5W4U - chains A and B of the 13 polymer chains in the assembly; structure by X-ray diffraction, 3.60 A resolution.

# Chain A
Protein: DNA-directed RNA polymerase II subunit RPB1
Source organism: Saccharomyces cerevisiae (strain ATCC 204508 / S288c)
Notes: EC 2.7.7.6
UniProt: P04050 (RPB1_YEAST); residues 1-1733 here = UniProt positions 1-1733
Sequence (1733 residues; each row starts with the number of its first residue):
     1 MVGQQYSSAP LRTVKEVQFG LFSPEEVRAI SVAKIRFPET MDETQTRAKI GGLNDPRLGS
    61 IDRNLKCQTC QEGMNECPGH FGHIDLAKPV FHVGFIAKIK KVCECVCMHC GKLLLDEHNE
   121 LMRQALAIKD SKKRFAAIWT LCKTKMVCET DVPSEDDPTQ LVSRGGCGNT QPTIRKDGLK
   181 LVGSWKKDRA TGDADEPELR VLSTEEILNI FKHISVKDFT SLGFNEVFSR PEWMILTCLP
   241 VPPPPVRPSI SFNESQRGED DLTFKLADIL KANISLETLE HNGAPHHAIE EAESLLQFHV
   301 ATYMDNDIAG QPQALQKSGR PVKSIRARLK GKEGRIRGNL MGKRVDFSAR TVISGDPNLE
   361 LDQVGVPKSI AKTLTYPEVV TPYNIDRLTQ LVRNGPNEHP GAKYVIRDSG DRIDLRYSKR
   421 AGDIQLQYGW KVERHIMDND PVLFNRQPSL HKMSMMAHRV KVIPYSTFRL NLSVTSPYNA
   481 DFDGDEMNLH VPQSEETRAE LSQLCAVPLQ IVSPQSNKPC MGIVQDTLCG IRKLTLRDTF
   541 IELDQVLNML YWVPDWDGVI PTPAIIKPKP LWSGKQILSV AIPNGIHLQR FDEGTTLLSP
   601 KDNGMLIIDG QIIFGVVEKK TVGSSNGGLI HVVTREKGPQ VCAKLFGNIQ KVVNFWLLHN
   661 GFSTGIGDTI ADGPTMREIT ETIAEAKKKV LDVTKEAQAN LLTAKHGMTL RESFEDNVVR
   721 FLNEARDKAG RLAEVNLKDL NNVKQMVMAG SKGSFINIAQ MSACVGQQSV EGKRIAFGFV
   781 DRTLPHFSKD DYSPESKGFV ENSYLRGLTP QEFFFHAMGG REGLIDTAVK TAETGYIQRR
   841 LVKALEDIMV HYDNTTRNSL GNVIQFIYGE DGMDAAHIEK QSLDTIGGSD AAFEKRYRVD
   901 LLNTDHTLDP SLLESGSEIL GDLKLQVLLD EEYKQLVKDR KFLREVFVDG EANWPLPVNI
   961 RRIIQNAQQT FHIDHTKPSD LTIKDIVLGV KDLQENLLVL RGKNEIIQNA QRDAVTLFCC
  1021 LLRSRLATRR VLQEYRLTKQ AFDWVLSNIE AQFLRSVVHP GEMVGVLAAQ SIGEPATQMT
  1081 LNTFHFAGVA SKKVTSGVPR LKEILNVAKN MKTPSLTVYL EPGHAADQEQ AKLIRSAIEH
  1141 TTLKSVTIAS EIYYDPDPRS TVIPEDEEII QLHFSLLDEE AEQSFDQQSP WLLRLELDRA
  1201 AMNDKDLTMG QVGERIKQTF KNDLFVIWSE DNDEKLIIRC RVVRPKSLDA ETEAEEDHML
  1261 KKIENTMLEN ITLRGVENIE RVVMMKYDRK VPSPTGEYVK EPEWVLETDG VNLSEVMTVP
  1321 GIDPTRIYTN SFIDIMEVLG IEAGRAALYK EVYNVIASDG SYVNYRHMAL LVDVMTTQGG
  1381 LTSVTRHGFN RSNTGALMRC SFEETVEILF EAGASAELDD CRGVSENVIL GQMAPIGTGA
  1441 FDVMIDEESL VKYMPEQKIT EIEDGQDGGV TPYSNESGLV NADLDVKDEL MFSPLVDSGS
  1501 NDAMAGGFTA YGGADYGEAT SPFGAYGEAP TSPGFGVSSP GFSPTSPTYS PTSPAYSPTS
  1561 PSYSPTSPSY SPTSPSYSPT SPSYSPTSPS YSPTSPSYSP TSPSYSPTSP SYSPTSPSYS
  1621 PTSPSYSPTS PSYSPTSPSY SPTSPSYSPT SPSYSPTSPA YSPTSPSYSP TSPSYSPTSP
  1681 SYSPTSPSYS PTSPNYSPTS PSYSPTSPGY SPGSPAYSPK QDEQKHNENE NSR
Disordered / not traced: 1-2, 149-166, 186-200, 253-258, 1080-1092, 1176-1186, 1244-1256, 1450-1733
Bound ions: Zn2+ site 1: Cys77, His80; Zn2+ site 2: Cys110, Cys148; Mg2+: Asp481, Asp483, Asp485 (shared with 1 residue of chain R)
UniProt features mapped onto this chain:
  - region: Pro248 to Asp260 (Lid loop), Asn306 to Lys323 (Rudder loop), Pro810 to Glu822 (Bridging helix)
  - binding site (Zn(2+)): Cys67, Cys70, Cys77, His80, Cys107, Cys110, Cys148, Cys167
  - binding site (Mg(2+)): Asp481, Asp483, Asp485
  - modified residue: Thr1471 (Phosphothreonine)
  - cross-link (Glycyl lysine isopeptide (Lys-Gly)): Lys695 (interchain with G-Cter in ubiquitin), Lys1246 (interchain with G-Cter in ubiquitin), Lys1350 (interchain with G-Cter in ubiquitin)

# Chain B
Protein: DNA-directed RNA polymerase II subunit RPB2
Source organism: Saccharomyces cerevisiae (strain ATCC 204508 / S288c)
Notes: EC 2.7.7.6
UniProt: P08518 (RPB2_YEAST); residue numbers follow UniProt; this construct covers 1-1224
Sequence (1224 residues; row label = number of the first residue in the row):
     1 MSDLANSEKY YDEDPYGFED ESAPITAEDS WAVISAFFRE KGLVSQQLDS FNQFVDYTLQ
    61 DIICEDSTLI LEQLAQHTTE SDNISRKYEI SFGKIYVTKP MVNESDGVTH ALYPQEARLR
   121 NLTYSSGLFV DVKKRTYEAI DVPGRELKYE LIAEESEDDS ESGKVFIGRL PIMLRSKNCY
   181 LSEATESDLY KLKECPFDMG GYFIINGSEK VLIAQERSAG NIVQVFKKAA PSPISHVAEI
   241 RSALEKGSRF ISTLQVKLYG REGSSARTIK ATLPYIKQDI PIVIIFRALG IIPDGEILEH
   301 ICYDVNDWQM LEMLKPCVED GFVIQDRETA LDFIGRRGTA LGIKKEKRIQ YAKDILQKEF
   361 LPHITQLEGF ESRKAFFLGY MINRLLLCAL DRKDQDDRDH FGKKRLDLAG PLLAQLFKTL
   421 FKKLTKDIFR YMQRTVEEAH DFNMKLAINA KTITSGLKYA LATGNWGEQK KAMSSRAGVS
   481 QVLNRYTYSS TLSHLRRTNT PIGRDGKLAK PRQLHNTHWG LVCPAETPEG QACGLVKNLS
   541 LMSCISVGTD PMPIITFLSE WGMEPLEDYV PHQSPDATRV FVNGVWHGVH RNPARLMETL
   601 RTLRRKGDIN PEVSMIRDIR EKELKIFTDA GRVYRPLFIV EDDESLGHKE LKVRKGHIAK
   661 LMATEYQDIE GGFEDVEEYT WSSLLNEGLV EYIDAEEEES ILIAMQPEDL EPAEANEEND
   721 LDVDPAKRIR VSHHATTFTH CEIHPSMILG VAASIIPFPD HNQSPRNTYQ SAMGKQAMGV
   781 FLTNYNVRMD TMANILYYPQ KPLGTTRAME YLKFRELPAG QNAIVAIACY SGYNQEDSMI
   841 MNQSSIDRGL FRSLFFRSYM DQEKKYGMSI TETFEKPQRT NTLRMKHGTY DKLDDDGLIA
   901 PGVRVSGEDV IIGKTTPISP DEEELGQRTA YHSKRDASTP LRSTENGIVD QVLVTTNQDG
   961 LKFVKVRVRT TKIPQIGDKF ASRHGQKGTI GITYRREDMP FTAEGIVPDL IINPHAIPSR
  1021 MTVAHLIECL LSKVAALSGN EGDASPFTDI TVEGISKLLR EHGYQSRGFE VMYNGHTGKK
  1081 LMAQIFFGPT YYQRLRHMVD DKIHARARGP MQVLTRQPVE GRSRDGGLRF GEMERDCMIA
  1141 HGAASFLKER LMEASDAFRV HICGICGLMT VIAKLNHNQF ECKGCDNKID IYQIHIPYAA
  1201 KLLFQELMAM NITPRLYTDR SRDF
Disordered / not traced: 1-19, 71-89, 135-163, 244-250, 339-344, 436-445, 473-475, 503-508, 669-677, 713-721, 919-932, 1221-1224
Bound ions: Zn2+: Cys1163, Cys1166, Cys1182, Cys1185

# How chain A and chain B interact
Contacting residue pairs (416; chain A residue first):
  Gln4(A) with Ala1157(B); Phe1158(B); Arg1159(B), hydrogen bond (side chain-backbone)
  Gln5(A) with Arg1159(B), hydrogen bond (backbone-side chain); Leu1175(B)
  Tyr6(A) with Arg1159(B)
  Ser7(A) with Arg1159(B); His1161(B), hydrogen bond; Leu1175(B); Phe1180(B); Gln1193(B)
  Ser8(A) with Asn1178(B); Phe1180(B)
  Ala9(A) with Phe1180(B); Ile1191(B), hydrophobic; Tyr1192(B); Gln1193(B)
  Pro10(A) with Gln1193(B), hydrogen bond (backbone-backbone)
  Leu11(A) with Gln1193(B); His1195(B)
  Arg12(A) with Tyr1192(B); Gln1193(B), hydrogen bond (backbone-backbone); Ile1194(B); Thr1218(B)
  Thr13(A) with Thr1218(B)
  Val14(A) with Tyr1217(B)
  Lys15(A) with Tyr1217(B), hydrogen bond (backbone-backbone); Thr1218(B); Asp1219(B); Arg1220(B), hydrogen bond (backbone-side chain)
  Glu16(A) with Arg1215(B); Leu1216(B); Tyr1217(B), hydrogen bond (backbone-backbone); Asp1219(B); Arg1220(B)
  Val17(A) with Arg1215(B); Leu1216(B), hydrophobic
  Gln18(A) with Thr1213(B); Arg1215(B), hydrogen bond (backbone-backbone); Tyr1217(B)
  Phe19(A) with Thr1213(B)
  Gly20(A) with Ile1212(B); Thr1213(B), hydrogen bond (backbone-backbone)
  Leu21(A) with Asn1211(B); Thr1213(B)
  Phe22(A) with Leu1168(B), hydrophobic; Asn1211(B), hydrogen bond (backbone-side chain); Thr1213(B)
  Glu26(A) with Cys1166(B); Arg1215(B), salt bridge
  Ala29(A) with Lys1183(B); Gly1184(B)
  Ile30(A) with Thr1170(B); Lys1183(B)
  Arg63(A) with Arg884(B)
  Thr69(A) with Lys1174(B)
  Cys70(A) with Ile1172(B), hydrophobic; Ala1173(B); Lys1174(B)
  Glu72(A) with Leu1175(B); Asn1176(B), hydrogen bond
  Met74(A) with Arg1116(B)
  Asn75(A) with Arg1116(B), hydrogen bond (backbone-side chain); Phe1158(B)
  Glu76(A) with Phe1158(B); Arg1159(B), salt bridge; Leu1175(B)
  Pro78(A) with Phe1158(B), hydrophobic; Lys1201(B)
  Gly79(A) with Gln1205(B), hydrogen bond (backbone-side chain)
  Phe81(A) with Gln1205(B); Met1208(B), hydrophobic; Ala1209(B)
  His92(A) with Met1210(B)
  Phe228(A) with Arg1215(B)
  Trp233(A) with Asn1211(B)
  Leu236(A) with Asn1211(B)
  Pro240(A) with Met1208(B); Ala1209(B)
  Pro242(A) with Ala1209(B), hydrophobic
  Pro245(A) with Leu1114(B); Tyr1198(B); Lys1201(B)
  Val246(A) with Leu1114(B); Gln1205(B); Glu1206(B)
  Pro248(A) with Leu1114(B)
  Ile250(A) with Val1113(B), hydrophobic
  Tyr303(A) with Ala1209(B)
  Met304(A) with Met1210(B), hydrophobic
  Gly319(A) with Lys471(B)
  Arg320(A) with Lys471(B)
  Pro321(A) with Lys471(B)
  Ile325(A) with Glu1206(B); Met1210(B), hydrophobic
  Arg328(A) with Glu1206(B), salt bridge
  Leu329(A) with Leu1203(B), hydrophobic; Glu1206(B)
  Arg335(A) with Thr1115(B); Ala1199(B); Leu1202(B); Glu1206(B), salt bridge
  Ile336(A) with Leu1203(B), hydrophobic
  Arg337(A) with Arg1129(B), hydrogen bond (backbone-side chain); Glu1132(B), salt bridge
  Gly338(A) with Arg1129(B)
  Asn339(A) with Thr1115(B); Gln1117(B), hydrogen bond (backbone-side chain); Ala1199(B)
  Leu340(A) with Leu1151(B); Ala1199(B), hydrophobic; Ala1200(B); Leu1203(B), hydrophobic
  Met341(A) with Glu1132(B); Arg1135(B)
  Gly342(A) with Arg1129(B), hydrogen bond (backbone-side chain); Phe1130(B)
  Lys343(A) with Gln1117(B); Phe1130(B), hydrogen bond (backbone-backbone); Leu1151(B); Ser1155(B); Asp1156(B)
  Arg344(A) with Pro1118(B); Val1119(B); Glu1120(B), salt bridge; Gly1127(B); Leu1128(B); Arg1129(B); Ser1155(B), hydrogen bond (backbone-side chain)
  Val345(A) with Gly1127(B); Leu1128(B), hydrogen bond (backbone-backbone); Phe1130(B), hydrophobic; Arg1150(B); Ala1154(B), hydrophobic
  Asp346(A) with Arg1106(B), salt bridge; Ala1107(B); Arg1108(B); Met1111(B); Pro1118(B); Arg1150(B), hydrogen bond (backbone-side chain); Ala1154(B), hydrogen bond (backbone-backbone)
  Phe347(A) with Arg1106(B), hydrogen bond (backbone-backbone); Ala1107(B), hydrogen bond (backbone-backbone); Arg1150(B)
  Ser348(A) with Ala1105(B); Arg1106(B), hydrogen bond (backbone-backbone); Leu1128(B)
  Ala349(A) with His1104(B); Leu1128(B)
  Arg350(A) with Lys1102(B); Ile1103(B); His1104(B), hydrogen bond (backbone-backbone); Leu1128(B)
  Thr351(A) with Ile1103(B)
  Val352(A) with Gly977(B); Val1099(B), hydrophobic
  Gly355(A) with Tyr833(B)
  Asp356(A) with Tyr833(B), hydrogen bond
  Pro357(A) with Ser831(B); Gly832(B); Tyr833(B)
  Asn358(A) with Tyr833(B), hydrogen bond
  Ser369(A) with Ile1103(B)
  Ile370(A) with Ile1103(B), hydrophobic; Ala1105(B), hydrophobic
  Thr373(A) with Ala1105(B); Ala1107(B)
  Leu374(A) with Arg1106(B); Ala1107(B), hydrophobic
  Thr375(A) with Ala1107(B)
  Tyr404(A) with Arg1108(B)
  Arg412(A) with Arg1108(B)
  Glu433(A) with Arg1108(B), salt bridge
  Leu443(A) with Met1138(B), hydrophobic; Phe1146(B), hydrophobic
  Asn445(A) with Glu1134(B)
  Gln447(A) with Glu1134(B), hydrogen bond
  Ser449(A) with Met1133(B); Glu1134(B), hydrogen bond; Cys1137(B)
  His451(A) with Cys1137(B), hydrogen bond (backbone-side chain)
  Lys452(A) with Ala1140(B), hydrogen bond (side chain-backbone); His1141(B), hydrogen bond (backbone-side chain)
  Met455(A) with Phe1130(B), hydrophobic; Glu1134(B); Cys1137(B), hydrophobic; Met1138(B), hydrophobic; His1141(B), hydrogen bond (backbone-side chain)
  Tyr465(A) with Ile976(B), hydrophobic
  Ser466(A) with Gln975(B); Val1099(B); Asp1100(B), hydrogen bond; Ile1103(B)
  Thr467(A) with Ile976(B); Gly977(B); Val1099(B)
  Arg469(A) with Tyr833(B); Ile976(B); Gly991(B), hydrogen bond (side chain-backbone)
  Leu472(A) with Gln835(B)
  Thr475(A) with Glu836(B)
  Asp481(A) with Glu836(B); Asp837(B)
  Phe482(A) with Gln835(B); Glu836(B), hydrogen bond (backbone-backbone); Asp837(B); Ser838(B); Gly988(B); Thr989(B), hydrogen bond (backbone-backbone)
  Asp483(A) with Lys979(B); Lys987(B), salt bridge; Gly988(B)
  Gly484(A) with Thr989(B)
  Glu486(A) with Lys1102(B), salt bridge
  Asn488(A) with Leu1128(B)
  His490(A) with Phe1130(B); Arg1150(B), hydrogen bond
  Val491(A) with Arg1150(B), hydrogen bond (backbone-side chain)
  Pro492(A) with Glu1149(B)
  Gln493(A) with Glu1149(B), hydrogen bond (backbone-side chain)
  Ser494(A) with Glu1149(B), hydrogen bond
  Thr497(A) with Phe1146(B); Glu1149(B)
  Glu500(A) with Ala1143(B); Ala1144(B), hydrogen bond (side chain-backbone); Ser1145(B), hydrogen bond (side chain-backbone); Phe1146(B), hydrogen bond (side chain-backbone)
  Leu504(A) with His1141(B)
  Cys505(A) with Met1138(B), hydrophobic; His1141(B)
  Gln510(A) with His1141(B), hydrogen bond
  Val524(A) with Gln835(B)
  Gln525(A) with Gln835(B); Glu836(B), hydrogen bond (side chain-backbone); His1015(B)
  Asp526(A) with Cys829(B), hydrogen bond; Asn834(B); Gln835(B); Asn1013(B), hydrogen bond; His1015(B), salt bridge
  Cys529(A) with His1015(B)
  Glu542(A) with Lys1079(B), salt bridge
  Asn654(A) with Gln835(B)
  Leu657(A) with Cys829(B), hydrophobic
  Leu658(A) with Tyr830(B); Ser831(B); Asn1074(B), hydrogen bond (backbone-side chain); Leu1081(B)
  His659(A) with Asn1074(B), hydrogen bond; Thr1077(B); Leu1081(B)
  Asn660(A) with Leu1081(B); Met1082(B), hydrogen bond (backbone-backbone); Ala1083(B)
  Gly661(A) with Ala1083(B)
  Phe662(A) with Ala828(B); Cys829(B), hydrogen bond (backbone-backbone); Pro1014(B), hydrophobic
  Ser663(A) with Ile827(B), hydrogen bond (side chain-backbone); Pro1014(B); Gln1084(B); Ile1085(B); Phe1086(B), hydrogen bond (side chain-backbone)
  Thr664(A) with Ile827(B); Pro1014(B); Phe1086(B)
  Gly665(A) with Leu1026(B); Phe1069(B); Phe1086(B)
  Ile666(A) with Val1023(B), hydrophobic; Leu1026(B), hydrophobic; Ile1027(B), hydrophobic; Arg1067(B); Phe1086(B), hydrophobic
  Asp668(A) with Phe1069(B)
  Ile670(A) with Arg1067(B)
  Thr680(A) with Ile729(B)
  Asn742(A) with Phe1069(B)
  Val743(A) with Pro1018(B), hydrophobic
  Met746(A) with Pro1014(B); His1015(B); Pro1018(B), hydrophobic
  Ser751(A) with His1015(B), hydrogen bond
  Lys752(A) with His1015(B); Pro1018(B); Ser1019(B)
  Asn757(A) with Pro1018(B), hydrogen bond (side chain-backbone); Met1021(B)
  Gln760(A) with Met1021(B)
  Met761(A) with Met1021(B), hydrophobic; Val1023(B), hydrophobic
  Glu771(A) with Lys510(B)
  Ile775(A) with Asn516(B)
  Ala776(A) with Asn516(B)
  Gly778(A) with His400(B); His515(B); Asn516(B), hydrogen bond (backbone-side chain)
  Phe779(A) with Asn516(B); Thr517(B); Glu699(B)
  Val780(A) with Glu699(B), hydrogen bond (backbone-side chain)
  Asp781(A) with Arg620(B), salt bridge
  Arg782(A) with Glu698(B), hydrogen bond (side chain-backbone); Glu699(B), hydrogen bond (side chain-backbone); Ser700(B); Ile701(B), hydrogen bond (side chain-backbone)
  Thr783(A) with Asn516(B), hydrogen bond (backbone-side chain)
  Pro785(A) with Glu698(B); Ile701(B); Leu702(B); Ile703(B), hydrogen bond (backbone-backbone)
  His786(A) with Trp519(B); Ile703(B); Met705(B), hydrogen bond; Glu742(B), salt bridge
  Phe787(A) with Leu702(B)
  Lys789(A) with Arg620(B)
  Glu795(A) with Val731(B)
  Glu801(A) with Ile729(B)
  Asn802(A) with Arg728(B); Ile729(B), hydrogen bond (side chain-backbone)
  Tyr804(A) with His761(B); Asn762(B); Gln763(B); Met1021(B), hydrophobic; Val1023(B), hydrophobic
  Leu805(A) with His761(B); Val1052(B), hydrophobic
  Arg806(A) with Pro725(B), hydrogen bond (side chain-backbone); Ala726(B); Lys727(B); Arg728(B), hydrogen bond (backbone-side chain); Ile729(B); His761(B), hydrogen bond (backbone-side chain)
  Gly807(A) with Arg728(B); Asp760(B); His761(B)
  Leu808(A) with Arg728(B), hydrogen bond (backbone-side chain); Asp760(B), hydrogen bond (backbone-backbone); Phe1047(B)
  Thr809(A) with Phe1047(B)
  Pro810(A) with Trp519(B); Met705(B), hydrophobic; Pro745(B), hydrophobic; Phe1047(B)
  Gln811(A) with Met705(B), hydrogen bond
  Phe813(A) with Leu749(B), hydrophobic; Pro759(B); Asp760(B); Asn767(B)
  Phe814(A) with Leu514(B), hydrophobic; His515(B); Asn516(B); Trp519(B), hydrophobic
  His816(A) with Gln763(B); Ser764(B), hydrogen bond (backbone-side chain)
  Ala817(A) with Leu514(B), hydrophobic; Pro524(B), hydrophobic; Ser764(B)
  Met818(A) with Leu514(B); Asn516(B)
  Gly820(A) with Ser764(B)
  Arg821(A) with Arg512(B); Leu514(B); Pro524(B), hydrogen bond (side chain-backbone); Thr527(B); Gly534(B); Lys537(B)
  Glu822(A) with Gln513(B)
  Leu824(A) with Pro765(B), hydrophobic; Thr768(B); Tyr769(B)
  Ile825(A) with Arg512(B); Cys533(B)
  Ala828(A) with Gly530(B)
  Arg839(A) with Glu1132(B), salt bridge
  Val842(A) with Asp1136(B)
  Lys843(A) with Arg1135(B)
  Glu846(A) with Arg1135(B), salt bridge
  Met1063(A) with Ile1139(B)
  Val1066(A) with Asp1136(B); Ile1139(B), hydrophobic
  Gln1070(A) with Asp1136(B), hydrogen bond (side chain-backbone); Cys1137(B); Ala1140(B)
  Lys1144(A) with Glu262(B)
  Asn1265(A) with Gly263(B); Ser265(B), hydrogen bond
  Glu1269(A) with Gly263(B)
  Leu1409(A) with Leu1207(B), hydrophobic; Ile1212(B)
  Phe1410(A) with Met1210(B), hydrophobic; Ile1212(B), hydrophobic
  Asp1420(A) with Arg1220(B)
  Arg1422(A) with Arg1220(B)
  Val1424(A) with Ile1139(B), hydrophobic
  Val1428(A) with Arg1135(B); Leu1151(B), hydrophobic
  Ile1429(A) with Pro1197(B); Ala1200(B)
  Leu1430(A) with His1195(B); Ile1196(B); Pro1197(B)
  Gly1431(A) with Lys1148(B); Met1152(B); Pro1197(B)
  Gln1432(A) with Lys1148(B)
  Met1433(A) with Ala1144(B), hydrophobic; Ser1145(B); Lys1148(B)
  Ala1434(A) with Ala1144(B)
  Ile1436(A) with Gly1142(B); Ala1144(B)
  Gly1437(A) with Gly1142(B)
  Thr1438(A) with Gly1142(B), hydrogen bond (side chain-backbone)
  Gly1439(A) with Ala1144(B)
Other interface residues (no listed pair), chain A (220 interface residues in all): Val27, Val32, Gln71, His80, Phe252, Ser318, Ile353, Pro448, Ala480, Glu496, Leu501, Thr527, Gln545, Gly667, Thr669, Phe777, Leu784, Ser788, Gln838, Glu1062, Lys1261, Gly1413, Ser1425
Other interface residues (no listed pair), chain B (202 interface residues in all): Ser264, Lys315, Asp397, His518, Ala695, Ala704, Arg730, Ala735, Ile748, Lys864, Ile992, Thr993, Ile1017, Arg1020, Leu1030, Glu1053, His1076, Lys1080, Gly1109, Gly1131, Val1160, His1177, Phe1204, Pro1214

# Summary
220 residues of chain A face 202 of chain B across their interface; the contacts include 77 hydrogen bonds and
16 salt bridges. Polar contacts include Glu26(A)-Arg1215(B), Glu76(A)-Arg1159(B) and Arg328(A)-Glu1206(B).
From UniProt: 8 Zn2+-binding residues and 3 Mg2+-binding residues on chain A.
Here chain A is DNA-directed RNA polymerase II subunit RPB1 and chain B is DNA-directed RNA polymerase II
subunit RPB2, both from Saccharomyces cerevisiae (strain ATCC 204508 / S288c). Entry 5W4U (Pol II elongation
complex with an N6-methyladenine-containing template) was determined by X-ray diffraction, deposited together
with 5W51.
